PDB entry 1OHJ | X-ray diffraction, 2.50 A resolution | chain A

# Chain A
Protein: Dihydrofolate reductase
Source organism: Homo sapiens
Notes: EC 1.5.1.3
UniProt: P00374 (DYR_HUMAN); residue numbers follow UniProt; this construct covers 1-186
Chain sequence (186 residues; each row starts with the number of its first residue):
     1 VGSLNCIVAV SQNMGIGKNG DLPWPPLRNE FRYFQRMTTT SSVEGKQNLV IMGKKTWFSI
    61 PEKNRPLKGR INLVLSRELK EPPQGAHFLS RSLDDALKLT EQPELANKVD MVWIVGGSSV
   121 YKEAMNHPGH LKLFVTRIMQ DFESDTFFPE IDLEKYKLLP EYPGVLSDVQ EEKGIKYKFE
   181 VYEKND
Small-molecule neighbours:
  - COP (N-(4-carboxy-4-{4-[(2,4-diamino-pteridin-6-ylmethyl)-amino]-benzoylamino}-butyl)-phthalamic acid): Ile7, Val8, Ala9, Leu22, Arg28, Glu30, Phe31, Arg32, Phe34, Gln35, Thr56, Ser59, Ile60, Pro61, Asn64, Leu67, Arg70, Val115, Tyr121, Thr136
  - NADPH (NDP; NADPH dihydro-nicotinamide-adenine-dinucleotide phosphate): Val8, Ala9, Ile16, Gly17, Lys18, Gly20, Asp21, Leu22, Trp24, Gly53, Lys54, Lys55, Thr56, Ser59, Leu75, Ser76, Arg77, Glu78, Arg91, Ser92, Leu93, Val115, Gly116, Gly117, Ser118, Ser119, Val120, Tyr121, Glu123, Thr146

# In short
Bound to chain A: NADPH and compound COP.
Chain A is Dihydrofolate reductase (Homo sapiens); the structure, Human dihydrofolate reductase, monoclinic
(P21) crystal form, was determined by X-ray diffraction, deposited together with 1OHK.
